8REW - chains D and E of the 9 polymer chains in the assembly; structure by electron microscopy, 2.98 A resolution.

[Chain D]
Molecule: Transforming growth factor beta-1
Organism: Homo sapiens
Notes: fragment: lap
UniProt: P01137 (TGFB1_HUMAN); numbering as in UniProt (aligned over 1-390)
Chain sequence (390 residues; numbered 1 to 390; the number before each row is that of its first residue):
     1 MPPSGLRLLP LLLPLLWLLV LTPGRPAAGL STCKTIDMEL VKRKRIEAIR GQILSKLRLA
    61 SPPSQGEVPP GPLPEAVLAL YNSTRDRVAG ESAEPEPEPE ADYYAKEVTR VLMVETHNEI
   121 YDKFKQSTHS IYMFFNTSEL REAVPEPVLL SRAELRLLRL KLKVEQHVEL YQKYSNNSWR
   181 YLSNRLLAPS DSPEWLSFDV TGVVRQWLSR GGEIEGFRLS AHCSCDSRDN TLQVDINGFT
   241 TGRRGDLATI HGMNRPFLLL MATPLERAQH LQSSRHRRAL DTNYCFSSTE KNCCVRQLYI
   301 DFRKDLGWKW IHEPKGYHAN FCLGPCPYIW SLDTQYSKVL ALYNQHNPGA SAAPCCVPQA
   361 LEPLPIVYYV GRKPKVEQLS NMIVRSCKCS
Not modelled in the structure: 1-283
Disulfides: Cys-285/Cys-294, Cys-293/Cys-356, Cys-322/Cys-387, Cys-326/Cys-389

[Chain E]
Molecule: Transforming growth factor beta activator LRRC32
Organism: Homo sapiens
UniProt: Q14392 (LRC32_HUMAN); residue numbers follow UniProt; this construct covers 1-628
Chain sequence (674 residues; row label = number of the first residue in the row):
     1 MRPQILLLLA LLTLGLAAQH QDKVPCKMVD KKVSCQVLGL LQVPSVLPPD TETLDLSGNQ
    61 LRSILASPLG FYTALRHLDL STNEISFLQP GAFQALTHLE HLSLAHNRLA MATALSAGGL
   121 GPLPRVTSLD LSGNSLYSGL LERLLGEAPS LHTLSLAENS LTRLTRHTFR DMPALEQLDL
   181 HSNVLMDIED GAFEGLPRLT HLNLSRNSLT CISDFSLQQL RVLDLSCNSI EAFQTASQPQ
   241 AEFQLTWLDL RENKLLHFPD LAALPRLIYL NLSNNLIRLP TGPPQDSKGI HAPSEGWSAL
   301 PLSAPSGNAS GRPLSQLLNL DLSYNEIELI PDSFLEHLTS LCFLNLSRNC LRTFEARRLG
   361 SLPCLMLLDL SHNALETLEL GARALGSLRT LLLQGNALRD LPPYTFANLA SLQRLNLQGN
   421 RVSPCGGPDE PGPSGCVAFS GITSLRSLSL VDNEIELLRA GAFLHTPLTE LDLSSNPGLE
   481 VATGALGGLE ASLEVLALQG NGLMVLQVDL PCFICLKRLN LAENRLSHLP AWTQAVSLEV
   541 LDLRNNSFSL LPGSAMGGLE TSLRRLYLQG NPLSCCGNGW LAAQLHQGRV DVDATQDLIC
   601 RFSSQEEVSL SHVRPEDCEK GGLKNINLEA AAENLYFQGA AWSHPQFEKG AAWSHPQFEK
   661 GAAWSHPQFE KGAA
Not modelled in the structure: 1-30, 111-118, 281-314, 428-436, 592-674
Sequence notes: expression tag (629-674)
Glycans and other covalent adducts: N-acetylglucosamine (NAG) linked to Asn-203, Asn-271, Asn-345

[Interface between chain D and chain E]
Pairs across the interface (27):
  Pro-325(D) / Thr-210(E)
  Pro-327(D) / Met-186(E)  hydrophobic
  Pro-327(D) / Ser-208(E)
  Pro-327(D) / Ser-229(E)
  Tyr-328(D) / Ser-208(E)  hydrogen bond (backbone-side chain)
  Tyr-328(D) / Ser-229(E)  hydrogen bond (backbone-side chain)
  Ile-329(D) / Val-184(E)  hydrophobic
  Ile-329(D) / Met-186(E)  hydrophobic
  Ile-329(D) / Ser-208(E)
  Trp-330(D) / Arg-206(E)
  Trp-330(D) / Asn-207(E)
  Trp-330(D) / Cys-227(E)  hydrogen bond (side chain-backbone)
  Leu-332(D) / Glu-158(E)
  Leu-332(D) / Ser-182(E)
  Gln-335(D) / Ser-135(E)
  Gln-335(D) / Ser-160(E)
  Gln-335(D) / Val-184(E)
  Tyr-336(D) / Ala-110(E)  hydrophobic
  Tyr-336(D) / Ser-135(E)  hydrogen bond (backbone-side chain)
  Tyr-336(D) / Tyr-137(E)
  Tyr-336(D) / Ser-160(E)  hydrogen bond (backbone-side chain)
  Val-339(D) / Ser-160(E)
  Val-339(D) / Val-184(E)  hydrophobic
  Leu-342(D) / Thr-162(E)
  Leu-342(D) / Val-184(E)  hydrophobic
  Leu-342(D) / Met-186(E)  hydrophobic
  Pro-354(D) / Lys-254(E)  hydrogen bond (backbone-side chain)
Other interface residues (no listed pair), chain D (12 interface residues in all): His-346

[Overview]
12 residues of chain D and 16 residues of chain E are in contact; the contacts include 6 hydrogen bonds. Polar
contacts include Tyr-328(D)/Ser-208(E), Tyr-328(D)/Ser-229(E) and Trp-330(D)/Cys-227(E). N-acetylglucosamine
is covalently linked to Asn-203(E), Asn-271(E) and Asn-345(E).
Chain D is Transforming growth factor beta-1 and chain E is Transforming growth factor beta activator LRRC32,
both from Homo sapiens; the structure, CryoEM structure of human GARP-lTGFbeta1 in complex with a Fab fragment
derived from an activating antibody, was determined by electron microscopy.
